9F5W - chains M and G of the 6 polymer chains in the assembly; structure by electron microscopy, 7.50 A resolution (low resolution: residue-level contacts below are approximate; hydrogen-bond / salt-bridge calls are withheld).

== Chain M ==
Protein: Maltose/maltodextrin-binding periplasmic protein, Mis18-binding protein 1
Organism: Escherichia coli (strain K12)
UniProtKB: chimeric construct of P0AEX9, Q6P0N0: residues 492-862 from P0AEX9 (MALE_ECOLI) positions 26-396 (UniProt number = residue number - 466); residues 873-1132 from Q6P0N0 positions 873-1132 (same numbers)
Chain sequence (652 residues; numbered 491 to 1142; the number before each row is that of its first residue):
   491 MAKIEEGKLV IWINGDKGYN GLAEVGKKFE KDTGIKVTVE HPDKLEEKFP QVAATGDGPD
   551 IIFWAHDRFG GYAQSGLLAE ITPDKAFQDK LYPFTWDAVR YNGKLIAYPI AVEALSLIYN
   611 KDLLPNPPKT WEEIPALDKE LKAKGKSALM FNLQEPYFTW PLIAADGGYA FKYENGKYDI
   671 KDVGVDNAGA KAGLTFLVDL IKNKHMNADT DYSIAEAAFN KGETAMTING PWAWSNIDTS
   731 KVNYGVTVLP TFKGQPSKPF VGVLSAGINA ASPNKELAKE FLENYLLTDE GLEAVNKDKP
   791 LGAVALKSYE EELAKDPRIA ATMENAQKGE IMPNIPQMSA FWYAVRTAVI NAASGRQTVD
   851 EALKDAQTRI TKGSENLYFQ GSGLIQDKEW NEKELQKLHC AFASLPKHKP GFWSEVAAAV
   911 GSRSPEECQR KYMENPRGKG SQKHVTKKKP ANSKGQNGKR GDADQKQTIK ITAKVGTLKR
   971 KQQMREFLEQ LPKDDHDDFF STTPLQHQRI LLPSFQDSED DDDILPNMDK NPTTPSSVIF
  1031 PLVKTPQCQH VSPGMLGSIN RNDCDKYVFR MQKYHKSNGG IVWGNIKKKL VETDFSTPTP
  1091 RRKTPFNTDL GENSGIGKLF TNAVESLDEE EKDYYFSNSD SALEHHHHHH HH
Disordered / not traced: 491-985, 991-1142
Sequence notes: initiating methionine (491); linker (863-872); expression tag (1133-1142)
Reported in the primary citation:
  - post-translational modification sites: Thr993 (citing earlier work)

== Chain G ==
Protein: Condensin-2 complex subunit G2
Organism: Homo sapiens
UniProtKB: Q86XI2 (CNDG2_HUMAN); residue numbers follow UniProt; this construct covers 1-1143
Chain sequence (1143 residues; each row starts with the number of its first residue):
     1 MEKRETFVQA VSKELVGEFL QFVQLDKEAS DPFSLNELLD ELSRKQKEEL WQRLKNLLTD
    61 VLLESPVDGW QVVEAQGEDN METEHGSKMR KSIEIIYAIT SVILASVSVI NESENYEALL
   121 ECVIILNGIL YALPESERKL QSSIQDLCVT WWEKGLPAKE DTGKTAFVML LRRSLETKTG
   181 ADVCRLWRIH QALYCFDYDL EESGEIKDML LECFININYI KKEEGRRFLS CLFNWNINFI
   241 KMIHGTIKNQ LQGLQKSLMV YIAEIYFRAW KKASGKILEA IENDCIQDFM FHGIHLPRRS
   301 PVHSKVREVL SYFHHQKKVR QGVEEMLYRL YKPILWRGLK ARNSEVRSNA ALLFVEAFPI
   361 RDPNLHAIEM DSEIQKQFEE LYSLLEDPYP MVRSTGILGV CKITSKYWEM MPPTILIDLL
   421 KKVTGELAFD TSSADVRCSV FKCLPMILDN KLSHPLLEQL LPALRYSLHD NSEKVRVAFV
   481 DMLLKIKAVR AAKFWKICPM EHILVRLETD SRPVSRRLVS LIFNSFLPVN QPEEVWCERC
   541 VTLVQMNHAA ARRFYQYAHE HTACTNIAKL IHVIRHCLNA CIQRAVREPP EDEEEEDGRE
   601 KENVTVLDKT LSVNDVACMA GLLEIIVILW KSIDRSMENN KEAKLYTINK FASVLPEYLK
   661 VFKDDRCKIP LFMLMSFMPA SAVPPFSCGV ISTLRSREEG AVDKSYCTLL DCLCSWGQVG
   721 HILELVDNWL PTEHAQAKSN TASKGRVQIH DTRPVKPELA LVYIEYLLTH PKNRECLLSA
   781 PRKKLNHLLK ALETSKADLE SLLQTPGGKP RGFSEAAAPR AFGLHCRLSI HLQHKFCSEG
   841 KVYLSMLEDT GFWLESKILS FIQDQEEDYL KLHRVIYQQI IQTYLTVCKD VVMVGLGDHQ
   901 FQMQLLQRSL GIMQTVKGFF YVSLLLDILK EITGSSLIQK TDSDEEVAML LDTVQKVFQK
   961 MLECIARSFR KQPEEGLRLL YSVQRPLHEF ITAVQSRHTD TPVHRGVLST LIAGPVVEIS
  1021 HQLRKVSDVE ELTPPEHLSD LPPFSRCLIG IIIKSSNVVR SFLDELKACV ASNDIEGIVC
  1081 LTAAVHIILV INAGKHKSSK VREVAATVHR KLKTFMEITL EEDSIERFLY ESSSRTLGEL
  1141 LNS
Disordered / not traced: 1-169, 577-611, 638-1143
Disulfides: Cys401-Cys443

== How chain M and chain G interact ==
Contacting residue pairs (18; chain M residue first):
  His986(M) - Arg490(G)
  His986(M) - Ala492(G)
  His986(M) - Lys493(G)
  His986(M) - Phe494(G)
  Asp987(M) - Arg490(G)
  Asp987(M) - Phe494(G)
  Asp987(M) - Asn524(G)
  Asp987(M) - Ser525(G)
  Asp988(M) - Trp495(G)
  Asp988(M) - Asn524(G)
  Asp988(M) - Ser525(G)
  Asp988(M) - Arg539(G)
  Phe989(M) - Trp495(G)
  Phe989(M) - Ser525(G)
  Phe990(M) - Ser525(G)
  Phe990(M) - Glu538(G)
  Phe990(M) - Arg539(G)
  Phe990(M) - Thr542(G)
Other interface residues (no listed pair), chain G (12 interface residues in all): Lys487, Ala491
From the paper, about this interface:
  - interface residues, chain M: His986(M)

== Summary ==
5 residues of chain M and 12 residues of chain G are in contact. The paper reports the interface residue
His986(M); a modification site at Thr993(M).
Here chain M is Maltose/maltodextrin-binding periplasmic protein, Mis18-binding protein 1 (Escherichia coli
(strain K12)) and chain G is Condensin-2 complex subunit G2 (Homo sapiens). Entry 9F5W (Human condensin II -
M18BP1 complex) was determined by electron microscopy.
